Entry 5LSO (X-ray diffraction, 2.22 A resolution); this record covers chains A and C.

# Chain A
Molecule: Splicing factor 45
Organism: Homo sapiens
Notes: fragment: UHM domain
Reference sequence: Q96I25 (SPF45_HUMAN); numbering as in UniProt (aligned over 301-400)
Sequence (103 residues; numbered 298 to 400; the number before each row is that of its first residue):
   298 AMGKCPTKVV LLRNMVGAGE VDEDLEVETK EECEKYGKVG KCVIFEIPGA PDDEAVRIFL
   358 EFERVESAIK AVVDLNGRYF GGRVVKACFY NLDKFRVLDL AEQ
Differences from the reference sequence: expression tag (298-300)
Curated features (UniProtKB/Swiss-Prot):
  - mutagenesis: Asp-319 (D319A: Impairs interaction with SF1; has minor effect on interaction with SF3B1 and U2AF2; D319K: Abolishes interaction with SF3B1, SF1 and U2AF2. Abolishes regulation of alternative splicing), Arg-375 (R375A: Impairs interaction with SF3B1, SF1 and U2AF2. Abolishes regulation of alternative splicing), Tyr-376 (Y376A: Impairs interaction with SF3B1, SF1 and U2AF2. Abolishes regulation of alternative splicing), Phe-377 (F377A: Impairs interaction with SF1 and U2AF2 and abolishes interaction with SF3B1. Abolishes regulation of alternative splicing)

# Chain C
Molecule: Lys-ser-arg-trp-asp-glu
Sequence (6 residues; numbered 1 to 6; the number before each row is that of its first residue):
     1 KSRWDE

# Interface between chain A and chain C
Residue-residue contacts - 21 pairs, chain A then chain C:
  Met-312(A) with Trp-4(C), hydrophobic
  Val-313(A) with Arg-3(C)
  Asp-319(A) with Arg-3(C), salt bridge
  Leu-322(A) with Arg-3(C)
  Glu-325(A) with Lys-1(C); Ser-2(C); Arg-3(C), salt bridge; Trp-4(C), hydrogen bond (backbone-side chain)
  Glu-329(A) with Trp-4(C)
  Leu-372(A) with Trp-4(C), hydrophobic
  Arg-375(A) with Trp-4(C); Asp-5(C), salt bridge
  Tyr-376(A) with Arg-3(C); Trp-4(C); Asp-5(C), hydrogen bond (backbone-backbone); Glu-6(C)
  Phe-377(A) with Arg-3(C); Trp-4(C)
  Gly-378(A) with Arg-3(C), hydrogen bond (backbone-backbone); Glu-6(C)
  Gly-379(A) with Glu-6(C), hydrogen bond (backbone-backbone)
Other interface residues (no listed pair), chain A (15 interface residues in all): Asp-321, Thr-326, Val-382

# Summary
15 residues of chain A and 6 residues of chain C are in contact, with 4 hydrogen bonds and 3 salt bridges.
Polar contacts include Asp-319(A)/Arg-3(C), Glu-325(A)/Arg-3(C) and Arg-375(A)/Asp-5(C). Curated annotation
(UniProt) lists 4 mutagenesis sites on chain A.
Chain A is Splicing factor 45 (Homo sapiens) and chain C is Lys-ser-arg-trp-asp-glu; the structure, Crystal
structure of SPF45 UHM domain with cyclic peptide inhibitor, was determined by X-ray diffraction.
